3HHW - chains B and C of the 10 polymer chains in the assembly; structure by X-ray diffraction, 2.70 A resolution.

== Chain B (and C) ==
Protein: Phosphoprotein
From: Vesicular stomatitis Indiana virus
Notes: engineered mutation(s): S290W; chain C of this document is another copy of the same molecule, construct and numbering; everything in this record applies to it too
Reference sequence: P04880 (PHOSP_VSIVM); residue numbers follow UniProt; this construct covers 183-265
Chain sequence (87 residues; numbered 179 to 265; the number before each row is that of its first residue):
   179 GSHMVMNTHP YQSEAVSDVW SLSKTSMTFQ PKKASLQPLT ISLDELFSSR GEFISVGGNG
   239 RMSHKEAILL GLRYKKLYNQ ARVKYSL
Not modelled in the structure: 179-192
Differences from the reference sequence: expression tag (179-182)
Modified residues: Mse205 (selenomethionine; parent Met); Mse240 (selenomethionine; parent Met)
What the authors report for this chain:
  - post-translational modification sites: S226, S227 (citing earlier work)

== Interface between chain B and chain C ==
Contacting residue pairs (9):
  S195(B) with K202(C)
  I232(B) with D222(C); E223(C)
  G235(B) with E223(C)
  G236(B) with E223(C)
  N237(B) with K202(C); S204(C); S220(C); E223(C)
Interface residues without a listed pair, chain C (6 interface residues in all): T218

== Summary ==
5 residues of chain B and 6 residues of chain C are in contact. From the paper: modification sites S226(B) and
S227(B).
Both chains are Phosphoprotein (Vesicular stomatitis Indiana virus). Entry 3HHW (Complex of a vesicular
stomatitis virus empty capsid with the nucleocapsid-binding domain of the phosphoprotein) was determined by
X-ray diffraction, deposited together with 3HHZ.
